PDB entry 6FKH | electron microscopy, 4.20 A resolution (low resolution: residue-level contacts below are approximate; hydrogen-bond / salt-bridge calls are withheld) | chains A and p of the 26 polymer chains in the assembly

Chain A:
Molecule: ATP synthase subunit alpha, chloroplastic
From: Spinacia oleracea
Notes: EC 3.6.3.14
Reference sequence: P06450 (ATPA_SPIOL); numbering as in UniProt (aligned over 1-507)
Sequence (507 residues; numbered 1 to 507; the number before each row is that of its first residue):
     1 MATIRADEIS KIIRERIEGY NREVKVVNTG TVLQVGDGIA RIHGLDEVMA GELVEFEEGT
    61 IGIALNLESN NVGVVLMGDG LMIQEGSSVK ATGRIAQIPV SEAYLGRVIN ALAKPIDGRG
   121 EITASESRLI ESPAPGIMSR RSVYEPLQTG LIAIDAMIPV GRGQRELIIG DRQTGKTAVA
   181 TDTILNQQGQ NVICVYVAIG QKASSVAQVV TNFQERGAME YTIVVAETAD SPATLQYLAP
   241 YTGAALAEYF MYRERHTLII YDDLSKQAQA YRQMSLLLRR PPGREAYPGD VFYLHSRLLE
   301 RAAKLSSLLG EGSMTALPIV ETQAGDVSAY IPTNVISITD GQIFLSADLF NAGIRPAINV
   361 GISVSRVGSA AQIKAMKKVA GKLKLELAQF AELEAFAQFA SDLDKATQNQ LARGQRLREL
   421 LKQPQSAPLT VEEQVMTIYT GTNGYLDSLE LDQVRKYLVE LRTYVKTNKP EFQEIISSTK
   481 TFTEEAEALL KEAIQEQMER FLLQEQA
Unresolved in the structure: 1-2, 505-507
Swiss-Prot annotation at these positions:
  - binding site (ATP): Gly170 to Thr177
  - site: Ser363 (Required for activity)
Metal / ion sites: Mg2+: Thr177 (together with ATP)
Ligand contacts:
  - ADP (adenosine-5'-diphosphate): Val364, Ser365, Arg366
  - ATP (adenosine-5'-triphosphate): Asp171, Arg172, Gln173, Thr174, Gly175, Lys176, Thr177, Ala178, Glu321, Phe350, Arg355, Pro356, Gln423, Pro424, Gln425

Chain p:
Molecule: ATP synthase subunit b', chloroplastic
From: Spinacia oleracea
Reference sequence: P31853 (ATPX_SPIOL); residue numbers follow UniProt; this construct covers 1-222
Sequence (222 residues; each row starts with the number of its first residue):
     1 MANMLVASSS KTLPTTTTTT ITPKPKFPLL KTPLLKLSPP QLPPLKHLNL SVLKSAAITA
    61 TPLTLSFLLP YPSLAEEIEK ASLFDFNLTL PIIMAEFLFL MFALDKIYYT PLGDFMDKRD
   121 ASIKEQLSGV KDTSSEVKQL EEQANAVMRA ARAEISAALN KMKKETQLEV EAKLAEGRKK
   181 IEVELQEALG SLEQQKEDTI KSLDSQISAL SDDIVKKVLP VS
Unresolved in the structure: 1-77, 221-222

How chain A and chain p interact:
Contacting residue pairs (81; chain A residue first):
  Thr3(A) - Gln195(p)
  Thr3(A) - Lys196(p)
  Thr3(A) - Glu197(p)
  Thr3(A) - Asp198(p)
  Thr3(A) - Thr199(p)
  Thr3(A) - Ile200(p)
  Thr3(A) - Ser202(p)
  Ile4(A) - Asp198(p)
  Ile4(A) - Thr199(p)
  Ile4(A) - Ser202(p)
  Ile4(A) - Leu203(p)
  Arg5(A) - Lys196(p)
  Arg5(A) - Thr199(p)
  Arg5(A) - Ile200(p)
  Arg5(A) - Ser202(p)
  Arg5(A) - Leu203(p)
  Arg5(A) - Gln206(p)
  Ala6(A) - Ser202(p)
  Ala6(A) - Leu203(p)
  Ala6(A) - Asp204(p)
  Ala6(A) - Ser205(p)
  Ala6(A) - Gln206(p)
  Ala6(A) - Ile207(p)
  Asp7(A) - Leu203(p)
  Asp7(A) - Asp204(p)
  Asp7(A) - Ser205(p)
  Asp7(A) - Gln206(p)
  Asp7(A) - Ile207(p)
  Glu8(A) - Leu203(p)
  Glu8(A) - Gln206(p)
  Glu8(A) - Leu210(p)
  Ile9(A) - Gln206(p)
  Ile9(A) - Ile207(p)
  Ile9(A) - Ala209(p)
  Ile9(A) - Leu210(p)
  Ile9(A) - Ser211(p)
  Ile9(A) - Asp213(p)
  Ser10(A) - Ser205(p)
  Ser10(A) - Gln206(p)
  Ser10(A) - Ile207(p)
  Ser10(A) - Ser208(p)
  Ser10(A) - Ala209(p)
  Ser10(A) - Leu210(p)
  Ser10(A) - Ser211(p)
  Ser10(A) - Asp213(p)
  Lys11(A) - Gln206(p)
  Lys11(A) - Ala209(p)
  Lys11(A) - Leu210(p)
  Lys11(A) - Asp213(p)
  Ile12(A) - Gln206(p)
  Ile12(A) - Leu210(p)
  Ile12(A) - Asp213(p)
  Ile13(A) - Leu210(p)
  Ile13(A) - Ser211(p)
  Ile13(A) - Asp212(p)
  Ile13(A) - Asp213(p)
  Ile13(A) - Ile214(p)
  Arg14(A) - Leu210(p)
  Arg14(A) - Asp212(p)
  Arg14(A) - Asp213(p)
  Arg14(A) - Ile214(p)
  Arg14(A) - Lys216(p)
  Arg14(A) - Lys217(p)
  Glu15(A) - Asp213(p)
  Arg16(A) - Asp213(p)
  Arg16(A) - Ile214(p)
  Ile17(A) - Asp213(p)
  Ile17(A) - Ile214(p)
  Ile17(A) - Val215(p)
  Ile17(A) - Lys216(p)
  Ile17(A) - Lys217(p)
  Ile17(A) - Val218(p)
  Ile17(A) - Leu219(p)
  Glu18(A) - Lys217(p)
  Gly19(A) - Lys217(p)
  Tyr20(A) - Val218(p)
  Arg500(A) - Arg152(p)
  Phe501(A) - Arg152(p)
  Leu502(A) - Arg152(p)
  Leu503(A) - Arg152(p)
  Gln504(A) - Arg152(p)
Also at the interface, not in a pair above, chain p (27 interface residues in all): Leu192, Lys201

In short:
The interface between chain A and chain p involves 23 residues on one side and 27 on the other. Chain A binds
ATP and ADP. From UniProt: 8 ATP-binding residues on chain A.
Chain A is ATP synthase subunit alpha, chloroplastic and chain p is ATP synthase subunit b', chloroplastic,
both from Spinacia oleracea; the structure, Chloroplast F1Fo conformation 2, was determined by electron
microscopy (same publication as 6FKF and 6FKI).
